PDB entry 6BO9 | electron microscopy, 4.00 A resolution | chains C and D of the 4 polymer chains in the assembly

# Chain C (and D)
Name: Transient receptor potential cation channel subfamily V member 6
From: Homo sapiens
Notes: chain D of this document is another copy of the same molecule, construct and numbering; everything in this record applies to it too
Reference sequence: Q9H1D0 (TRPV6_HUMAN); residues 1-725 here correspond to UniProt positions 41-765 (UniProt number = residue number + 40)
Amino-acid sequence (742 residues; numbered 1 to 742; the number before each row is that of its first residue):
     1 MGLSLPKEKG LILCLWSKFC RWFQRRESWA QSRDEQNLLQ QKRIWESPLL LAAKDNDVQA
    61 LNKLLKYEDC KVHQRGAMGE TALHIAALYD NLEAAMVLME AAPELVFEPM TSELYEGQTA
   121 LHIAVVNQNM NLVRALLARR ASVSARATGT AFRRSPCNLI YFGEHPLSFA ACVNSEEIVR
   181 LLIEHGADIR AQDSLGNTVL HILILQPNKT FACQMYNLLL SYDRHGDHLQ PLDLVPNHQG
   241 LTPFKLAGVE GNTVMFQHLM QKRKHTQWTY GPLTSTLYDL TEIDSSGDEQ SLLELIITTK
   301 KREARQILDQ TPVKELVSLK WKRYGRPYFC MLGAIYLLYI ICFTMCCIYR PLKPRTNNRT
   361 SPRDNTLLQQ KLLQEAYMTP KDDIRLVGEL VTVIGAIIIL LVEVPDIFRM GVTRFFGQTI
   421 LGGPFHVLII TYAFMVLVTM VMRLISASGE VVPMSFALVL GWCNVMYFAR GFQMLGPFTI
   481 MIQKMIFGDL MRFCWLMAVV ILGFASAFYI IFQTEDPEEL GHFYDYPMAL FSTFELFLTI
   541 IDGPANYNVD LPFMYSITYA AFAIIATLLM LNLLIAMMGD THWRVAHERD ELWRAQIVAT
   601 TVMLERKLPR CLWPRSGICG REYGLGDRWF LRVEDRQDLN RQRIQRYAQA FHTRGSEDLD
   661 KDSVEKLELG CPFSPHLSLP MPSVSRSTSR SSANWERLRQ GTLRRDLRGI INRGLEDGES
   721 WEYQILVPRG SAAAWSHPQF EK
Unresolved in the structure: 1-27, 406-423, 639-742
Differences from the reference sequence: expression tag (726-742)
UniProt features mapped onto this chain:
  - region: Glu93 to Pro103 (Interaction with calmodulin), Val598 to Val602 (Interaction with S100A10), Ser691 to Ile711 (Interaction with calmodulin)
  - motif: Ile541 to Ala545 (Selectivity filter)
  - binding site (Ca(2+)): Asp542
  - modified residue: Tyr161 (Phosphotyrosine), Thr702 (Phosphothreonine)
  - glycosylation: Asn358 (N-linked (GlcNAc...) asparagine)
From the paper describing this entry:
  - mutagenesis - R470E: increased binding to 2-APB
  - mutagenesis - A566T: decreased catalytic activity

# Chain C / chain D interface
Pairs across the interface (88):
  Gln267(C) - Asn37(D)
  Gln267(C) - Leu38(D)
  Gln267(C) - Gln41(D)
  Trp268(C) - Asn37(D)  hydrogen bond
  Trp268(C) - Gln41(D)
  Trp268(C) - Leu88(D)  hydrophobic
  Trp268(C) - Tyr89(D)
  Thr269(C) - Asn127(D)
  Tyr270(C) - Gln118(D)  hydrogen bond
  Tyr270(C) - Val126(D)
  Gly271(C) - Asn127(D)
  Leu273(C) - Ile160(D)  hydrophobic
  Arg323(C) - Ser28(D)  hydrogen bond
  Cys347(C) - Ile510(D)
  Ile348(C) - Ile510(D)  hydrophobic
  Ile348(C) - Gln513(D)  hydrogen bond (backbone-side chain)
  Arg350(C) - Ile510(D)
  Arg350(C) - Gln513(D)
  Leu352(C) - Gln513(D)
  Asp364(C) - Asn548(D)
  Asp364(C) - Val549(D)
  Asn365(C) - Asp550(D)  hydrogen bond (backbone-backbone)
  Leu367(C) - Glu515(D)
  Leu367(C) - Asp516(D)
  Leu367(C) - Glu519(D)
  Leu368(C) - Thr514(D)
  Gln369(C) - Thr514(D)  hydrogen bond (backbone-backbone)
  Gln369(C) - Glu515(D)  hydrogen bond (side chain-backbone)
  Gln369(C) - Asp516(D)  hydrogen bond (side chain-backbone)
  Gln370(C) - Gln513(D)
  Gln370(C) - Thr514(D)
  Val452(C) - Met554(D)  hydrophobic
  Ser455(C) - Ile511(D)
  Ser455(C) - Met554(D)
  Phe456(C) - Met554(D)  hydrophobic
  Leu458(C) - Ser506(D)
  Leu458(C) - Ala507(D)
  Leu458(C) - Ile510(D)  hydrophobic
  Val459(C) - Phe504(D)  hydrophobic
  Trp462(C) - Val499(D)
  Trp462(C) - Leu502(D)  hydrophobic
  Trp462(C) - Gly503(D)
  Trp462(C) - Ser506(D)
  Cys463(C) - Val499(D)  hydrophobic
  Val465(C) - Val499(D)  hydrophobic
  Met466(C) - Leu496(D)  hydrophobic
  Met466(C) - Val499(D)  hydrophobic
  Met474(C) - Arg492(D)  hydrogen bond (backbone-side chain)
  Leu475(C) - Arg492(D)
  Leu475(C) - Trp495(D)  hydrophobic
  Phe478(C) - Arg492(D)
  Phe478(C) - Leu573(D)  hydrophobic
  Phe478(C) - Met577(D)  hydrophobic
  Met481(C) - Leu573(D)  hydrophobic
  Ile482(C) - Leu569(D)  hydrophobic
  Met485(C) - Leu573(D)  hydrophobic
  Ile486(C) - Ile565(D)  hydrophobic
  Leu490(C) - Ile564(D)  hydrophobic
  Gly521(C) - Tyr547(D)
  His522(C) - Tyr547(D)  hydrogen bond
  Met528(C) - Tyr547(D)  hydrophobic
  Phe531(C) - Ser556(D)
  Ser532(C) - Tyr547(D)
  Phe534(C) - Ile564(D)  hydrophobic
  Glu535(C) - Tyr559(D)
  Leu538(C) - Ala563(D)
  Leu538(C) - Leu568(D)  hydrophobic
  Ile540(C) - Asp542(D)
  Ile540(C) - Tyr559(D)
  Ile540(C) - Ala563(D)  hydrophobic
  Ile541(C) - Tyr547(D)
  Asp542(C) - Asp542(D)
  Ile575(C) - Asn572(D)
  Met578(C) - Leu569(D)  hydrophobic
  His582(C) - Leu573(D)
  His582(C) - Ala576(D)
  His582(C) - Met577(D)
  Ile618(C) - Leu38(D)  hydrophobic
  Glu622(C) - Lys42(D)
  Tyr623(C) - Leu38(D)
  Tyr623(C) - Leu39(D)
  Tyr623(C) - Lys42(D)
  Arg632(C) - Asp34(D)  salt bridge
  Arg632(C) - Asn37(D)
  Arg636(C) - Leu159(D)
  Arg636(C) - Ile160(D)
  Arg636(C) - Gln206(D)  hydrogen bond
  Arg636(C) - Pro207(D)
Interface residues without a listed pair, chain C (59 interface residues in all): Ser275, Tyr324, Tyr524, Thr539, Glu634, Asp635
Interface residues without a listed pair, chain D (59 interface residues in all): Glu35, Phe152, Asn208, Phe493, Tyr509, Pro517, Thr539, Gly543, Leu551, Ala560

# Summary
The chain C/chain D interface involves 59 residues from each chain, with 11 hydrogen bonds and 1 salt bridge.
Among the polar pairs are Arg632(C)-Asp34(D), Trp268(C)-Asn37(D) and Tyr270(C)-Gln118(D). From UniProt:
Ca2+-binding residue Asp542(C) on chain C. The paper reports that R470E of chain C increases binding to 2-APB;
A566T of chain C reduces catalytic activity.
Chain C and chain D are both Transient receptor potential cation channel subfamily V member 6 (Homo sapiens);
the structure, Cryo-EM structure of human TRPV6 in amphipols, was determined by electron microscopy, deposited
together with 6BO8, 6BOA and 6BOB.
